Entry 4LPZ (X-ray diffraction, 3.15 A resolution); this record covers chains B and C of the 3 polymer chains in the assembly.

[Chain B]
Protein: Aryl hydrocarbon receptor nuclear translocator
Organism: Homo sapiens
Notes: fragment: PAS 2 and PAC domain residues 356-470
UniProtKB: P27540 (ARNT_HUMAN); numbering as in UniProt (aligned over 356-470)
Chain sequence (119 residues; row label = number of the first residue in the row):
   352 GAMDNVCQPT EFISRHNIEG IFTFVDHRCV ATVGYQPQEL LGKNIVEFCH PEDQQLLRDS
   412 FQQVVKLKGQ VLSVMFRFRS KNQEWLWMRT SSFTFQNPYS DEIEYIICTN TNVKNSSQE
Disordered / not traced: 352-360, 447-453, 465-470
Construct notes: expression tag (352-355)

[Chain C]
Protein: Transforming acidic coiled-coil-containing protein 3
Organism: Mus musculus
Notes: engineered mutation(s): D622A, E629A
Chain sequence (44 residues; numbered 588 to 631; the number before each row is that of its first residue):
   588 GEFEVNYHLE NEVARLKKLV GEKTKEIDEL TRICADLISK MAKI
Disordered / not traced: 588-594, 626-631

[Chain B / chain C interface]
Pairs across the interface (6; chain B residue first):
  Asp-377(B) with Thr-618(C)
  His-378(B) with Ile-614(C); Asp-615(C), salt bridge; Thr-618(C)
  Arg-379(B) with Thr-618(C)
  Thr-460(B) with Ile-625(C)
Other interface residues (no listed pair), chain B (6 interface residues in all): Ile-364, Phe-444
Other interface residues (no listed pair), chain C (6 interface residues in all): Cys-621, Ala-622

[Overview]
Chain B and chain C each contribute 6 residues to their interface; the contacts include 1 salt bridge. The
salt-bridged pair is His-378(B)/Asp-615(C).
Chain B is Aryl hydrocarbon receptor nuclear translocator (Homo sapiens) and chain C is Transforming acidic
coiled-coil-containing protein 3 (Mus musculus); the structure, ARNT transcription factor/coactivator complex,
was determined by X-ray diffraction together with 4PKY from the same study.
